PDB entry 6YQ0 | X-ray diffraction, 1.08 A resolution | chains AAA and BBB

# Chain AAA (and BBB)
Protein: Monooxygenase
Source organism: Streptomyces sp. QL37
Notes: chain BBB of this document is another copy of the same molecule, construct and numbering; everything in this record applies to it too
UniProtKB: A0A2S6PN47 (A0A2S6PN47_9ACTN); residues 1-255 here correspond to UniProt positions 401-655 (UniProt number = residue number + 400)
Sequence (255 residues; each row starts with the number of its first residue):
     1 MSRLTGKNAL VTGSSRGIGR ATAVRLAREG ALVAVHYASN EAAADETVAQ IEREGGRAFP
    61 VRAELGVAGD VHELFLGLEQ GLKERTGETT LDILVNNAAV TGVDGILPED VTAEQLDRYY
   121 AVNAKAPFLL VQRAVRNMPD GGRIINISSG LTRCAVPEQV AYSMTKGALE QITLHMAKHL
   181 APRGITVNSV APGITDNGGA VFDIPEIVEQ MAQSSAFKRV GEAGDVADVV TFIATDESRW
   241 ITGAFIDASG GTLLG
Not modelled in the structure: 1
Residues lining bound ligands:
  - NADP (NAP; NADP nicotinamide-adenine-dinucleotide phosphate): Gly-13, Ser-14, Ser-15, Arg-16, Gly-17, Ile-18, Gly-19, His-36, Tyr-37, Ala-38, Ser-39, Asn-40, Ala-63, Glu-64, Leu-65, Asn-97, Ala-98, Ala-99, Val-100, Thr-101, Arg-118, Val-122, Ile-147, Ser-148, Ser-149, Tyr-162, Lys-166, Pro-192, Gly-193, Ile-194, Thr-195, Asn-197
  - P7K ((3R)-8-methoxy-3-methyl-3-oxidanyl-2,4-dihydrobenzo[a]anthracene-1,7,12-trione): Thr-101, Gly-102, Val-103, Ser-149, Gly-150, Leu-151, Cys-154, Val-156, Gln-159, Tyr-162, Pro-192, Gly-193, Ile-194, Ser-214, Thr-252, Leu-253
Reported in the primary citation:
  - catalytic residues: Ser-149, Tyr-162, Lys-166
  - binding site for P7K: Thr-101, Ser-149, Tyr-162
  - conformationally variable residues (side-chain flip): Cys-154
  - binding site for P7K: Ile-194 (proposed by the authors, not directly observed)
  - mutagenesis - C154F, V156A, S214Y: unchanged catalytic activity on P7K
  - mutagenesis - T101M, V103DEL/D104DEL, Q159A, I194S: decreased catalytic activity on P7K

# Interface between chain AAA and chain BBB
Residue-residue contacts - 49 pairs, chain AAA then chain BBB:
  Arg-3(AAA) with Arg-3(BBB)
  Leu-174(AAA) with Leu-254(BBB), hydrophobic
  Ala-177(AAA) with Leu-254(BBB), hydrophobic
  Lys-178(AAA) with Leu-254(BBB); Gly-255(BBB), hydrogen bond (side chain-backbone)
  Ala-181(AAA) with Ala-216(BBB); Phe-217(BBB)
  Thr-186(AAA) with Phe-217(BBB)
  Ser-215(AAA) with Trp-240(BBB)
  Ala-216(AAA) with Ala-181(BBB)
  Phe-217(AAA) with Ala-181(BBB); Arg-239(BBB); Trp-240(BBB), hydrophobic; Thr-242(BBB)
  Arg-219(AAA) with Trp-240(BBB)
  Val-220(AAA) with Trp-240(BBB)
  Gly-221(AAA) with Trp-240(BBB)
  Asp-225(AAA) with Arg-239(BBB), salt bridge; Trp-240(BBB)
  Asp-228(AAA) with Glu-237(BBB); Arg-239(BBB), salt bridge
  Val-229(AAA) with Ile-241(BBB), hydrophobic
  Phe-232(AAA) with Phe-232(BBB), hydrophobic
  Glu-237(AAA) with Asp-228(BBB)
  Arg-239(AAA) with Phe-217(BBB); Asp-225(BBB), salt bridge; Asp-228(BBB), salt bridge
  Trp-240(AAA) with Ser-215(BBB); Phe-217(BBB), hydrophobic; Arg-219(BBB); Val-220(BBB); Gly-221(BBB); Asp-225(BBB); Ala-248(BBB); Ser-249(BBB), hydrogen bond (backbone-backbone); Gly-250(BBB), hydrogen bond (backbone-backbone)
  Ile-241(AAA) with Val-229(BBB), hydrophobic; Asp-247(BBB)
  Thr-242(AAA) with Phe-217(BBB); Gly-251(BBB)
  Asp-247(AAA) with Ile-241(BBB)
  Ala-248(AAA) with Trp-240(BBB), hydrogen bond (backbone-side chain)
  Ser-249(AAA) with Trp-240(BBB), hydrogen bond (backbone-backbone)
  Gly-250(AAA) with Trp-240(BBB), hydrogen bond (backbone-backbone)
  Gly-251(AAA) with Thr-242(BBB)
  Leu-254(AAA) with Leu-174(BBB); Lys-178(BBB); Thr-242(BBB); Gly-243(BBB)
Other interface residues (no listed pair), chain AAA (35 interface residues in all): Gly-184, Lys-218, Gly-224, Val-226, Gly-243, Ala-244, Phe-245, Ile-246
Other interface residues (no listed pair), chain BBB (36 interface residues in all): Ala-177, Gly-184, Thr-186, Lys-218, Gly-224, Val-226, Ala-244, Phe-245, Ile-246

# Overview
Chain AAA and chain BBB form an interface of 35 and 36 residues respectively, with 6 hydrogen bonds and 4 salt
bridges. Among the polar pairs are Asp-225(AAA)/Arg-239(BBB), Asp-228(AAA)/Arg-239(BBB) and
Lys-178(AAA)/Gly-255(BBB). From the paper: catalytic residues Ser-149(AAA), Tyr-162(AAA) and Lys-166(AAA);
T101M, V103DEL/D104DEL and Q159A of chain AAA, among others, reduce catalytic activity on P7K; 7 substitutions
were tested in all.
Chain AAA and chain BBB are both Monooxygenase (Streptomyces sp. QL37); the structure, Promiscuous Reductase
LugOII Catalyzes Keto-reduction at C1 during Lugdunomycin Biosynthesis, was determined by X-ray diffraction
(same publication as 6YPZ, 6YQ3 and 6YQ6).
